Entry 7XSE (electron microscopy, 3.60 A resolution); this record covers chains N and c of the 33 polymer chains in the assembly.

Chain N:
Molecule: 198-nt DNA strand
Sequence (198 nucleotides; numbered -125 to 72; the number before each row is that of its first residue; numbers below 1 keep their minus sign (DG-125 is residue -125)):
  -125 GCTTACGTCAGTCTGGCCATCTTTGTGTTTGGTGTGTTTGGGTGGTGGCC
   -75 GTTTTCGTTGTTTTTTTCTGTCTCGTGCCTGGTGTCTTGGGTGTAATCCC
   -25 CTTGGCGGTTAAAACGCGGGGGACAGCGCGTACGTGCGTTTAAGCGGTGC
    25 TAGAGCTGTCTACGACCAATTGAGCGGCCTCGGCACCGGGATTCTGAT
Not modelled in the structure: -125 to -62, -42 to -32

Chain c:
Name: Histone H2A type 1-B/E
Source organism: Homo sapiens
UniProt: P04908 (H2A1B_HUMAN); residues 0-129 here correspond to UniProt positions 1-130 (UniProt number = residue number + 1)
Amino-acid sequence (133 residues; numbered -3 to 129; the number before each row is that of its first residue; numbers below 1 keep their minus sign (Gly-3 is residue -3)):
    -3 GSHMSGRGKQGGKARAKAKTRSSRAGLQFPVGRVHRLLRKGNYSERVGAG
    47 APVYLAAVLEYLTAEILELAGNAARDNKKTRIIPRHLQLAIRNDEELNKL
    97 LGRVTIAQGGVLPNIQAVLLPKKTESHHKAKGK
Not modelled in the structure: -3 to 15, 119-129
Differences from the reference sequence: expression tag (-3 to -1)
UniProt features mapped onto this chain:
  - modified residue: Ser1 (N-acetylserine), Arg3 (Citrulline), Lys5 (N6-(2-hydroxyisobutyryl)lysine), Lys9 (N6-(2-hydroxyisobutyryl)lysine), Lys13 (N6-(beta-hydroxybutyryl)lysine), Lys36 (N6-(2-hydroxyisobutyryl)lysine), Lys74 (N6-(2-hydroxyisobutyryl)lysine), Lys75 (N6-(2-hydroxyisobutyryl)lysine), Lys95 (N6-(2-hydroxyisobutyryl)lysine), Gln104 (N5-methylglutamine), Lys118 (N6-(2-hydroxyisobutyryl)lysine), Lys119 (N6-crotonyllysine), Thr120 (Phosphothreonine), Lys125 (N6-crotonyllysine)
  - cross-link (Glycyl lysine isopeptide (Lys-Gly)): Lys13 (interchain with G-Cter in ubiquitin), Lys15 (interchain with G-Cter in ubiquitin), Lys119 (interchain with G-Cter in ubiquitin)

Interface between chain N and chain c:
Pairs across the interface (15; chain N residue first):
  DG38(N) with Arg42(c), hydrogen bond to the sugar; Val43(c), sugar contact; Gly44(c), phosphate contact; Ala45(c), hydrogen bond to the phosphate
  DA39(N) with His31(c), salt bridge to the phosphate; Arg42(c), phosphate contact; Val43(c), hydrogen bond to the phosphate
  DG48(N) with Arg29(c), phosphate contact
  DC49(N) with Arg29(c), salt bridge to the phosphate
  DG57(N) with Thr76(c), hydrogen bond to the phosphate; Arg77(c), phosphate contact
  DC58(N) with Lys75(c), phosphate contact; Thr76(c), hydrogen bond to the phosphate; Arg77(c), sugar contact
  DA59(N) with Lys75(c), phosphate contact
Other interface residues (no listed pair), chain c (10 interface residues in all): Glu41

Overview:
7 residues of chain N face 10 of chain c across their interface, with 5 hydrogen bonds and 2 salt bridges.
Polar pairs include DG38(N)-Arg42(c), DG38(N)-Ala45(c) and DA39(N)-Val43(c).
Here chain N is a 198-nt DNA strand and chain c is Histone H2A type 1-B/E (Homo sapiens). Entry 7XSE (RNA
polymerase II elongation complex transcribing a nucleosome (EC42)) was determined by electron microscopy
together with 7XN7, 7XSX, 7XSZ, 7XT7, 7XTD and 7XTI from the same study.
